1Q33 - chain A; structure by X-ray diffraction, 1.81 A resolution.

# Chain A
Name: ADP-ribose pyrophosphatase
Source organism: Homo sapiens
Notes: EC 3.6.1.13
UniProtKB: Q9BW91 (NUDT9_HUMAN); numbering as in UniProt (aligned over 59-350)
Chain sequence (292 residues; each row starts with the number of its first residue):
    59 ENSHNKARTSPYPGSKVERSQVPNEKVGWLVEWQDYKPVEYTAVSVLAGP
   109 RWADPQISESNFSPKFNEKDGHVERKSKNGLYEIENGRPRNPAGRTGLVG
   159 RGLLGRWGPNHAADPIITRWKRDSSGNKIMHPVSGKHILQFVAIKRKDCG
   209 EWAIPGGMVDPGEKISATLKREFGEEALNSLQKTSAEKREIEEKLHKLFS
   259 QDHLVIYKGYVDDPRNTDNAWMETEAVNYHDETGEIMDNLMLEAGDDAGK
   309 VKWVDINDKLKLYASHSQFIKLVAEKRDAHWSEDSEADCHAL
Modified residues: Mse188, Mse216, Mse280, Mse295, Mse299 (selenomethionine; parent Met)
Residues lining bound ligands: beta-D-glucopyranose (BGC): Ala170, Asp172, Arg204, Ile212, Gly214, Gly215, Mse216, Val269, Asp271, Arg273, Mse280, Thr282, Tyr321, His324

# Summary
Ligands of chain A: beta-D-glucopyranose.
Chain A is ADP-ribose pyrophosphatase (Homo sapiens); the structure, Crystal structure of human ADP-ribose
pyrophosphatase NUDT9, was determined by X-ray diffraction together with 1QVJ from the same study.
